6VVX - chains D and O of the 10 polymer chains in the assembly; structure by electron microscopy, 3.39 A resolution.

# Chain D
Protein: DNA-directed RNA polymerase subunit beta'
Organism: Mycobacterium tuberculosis
Notes: EC 2.7.7.6
UniProt: A5U053 (RPOC_MYCTA); numbering as in UniProt (aligned over 1-1316)
Chain sequence (1326 residues; each row starts with the number of its first residue; numbers below 1 keep their minus sign (Gly-1 is residue -1)):
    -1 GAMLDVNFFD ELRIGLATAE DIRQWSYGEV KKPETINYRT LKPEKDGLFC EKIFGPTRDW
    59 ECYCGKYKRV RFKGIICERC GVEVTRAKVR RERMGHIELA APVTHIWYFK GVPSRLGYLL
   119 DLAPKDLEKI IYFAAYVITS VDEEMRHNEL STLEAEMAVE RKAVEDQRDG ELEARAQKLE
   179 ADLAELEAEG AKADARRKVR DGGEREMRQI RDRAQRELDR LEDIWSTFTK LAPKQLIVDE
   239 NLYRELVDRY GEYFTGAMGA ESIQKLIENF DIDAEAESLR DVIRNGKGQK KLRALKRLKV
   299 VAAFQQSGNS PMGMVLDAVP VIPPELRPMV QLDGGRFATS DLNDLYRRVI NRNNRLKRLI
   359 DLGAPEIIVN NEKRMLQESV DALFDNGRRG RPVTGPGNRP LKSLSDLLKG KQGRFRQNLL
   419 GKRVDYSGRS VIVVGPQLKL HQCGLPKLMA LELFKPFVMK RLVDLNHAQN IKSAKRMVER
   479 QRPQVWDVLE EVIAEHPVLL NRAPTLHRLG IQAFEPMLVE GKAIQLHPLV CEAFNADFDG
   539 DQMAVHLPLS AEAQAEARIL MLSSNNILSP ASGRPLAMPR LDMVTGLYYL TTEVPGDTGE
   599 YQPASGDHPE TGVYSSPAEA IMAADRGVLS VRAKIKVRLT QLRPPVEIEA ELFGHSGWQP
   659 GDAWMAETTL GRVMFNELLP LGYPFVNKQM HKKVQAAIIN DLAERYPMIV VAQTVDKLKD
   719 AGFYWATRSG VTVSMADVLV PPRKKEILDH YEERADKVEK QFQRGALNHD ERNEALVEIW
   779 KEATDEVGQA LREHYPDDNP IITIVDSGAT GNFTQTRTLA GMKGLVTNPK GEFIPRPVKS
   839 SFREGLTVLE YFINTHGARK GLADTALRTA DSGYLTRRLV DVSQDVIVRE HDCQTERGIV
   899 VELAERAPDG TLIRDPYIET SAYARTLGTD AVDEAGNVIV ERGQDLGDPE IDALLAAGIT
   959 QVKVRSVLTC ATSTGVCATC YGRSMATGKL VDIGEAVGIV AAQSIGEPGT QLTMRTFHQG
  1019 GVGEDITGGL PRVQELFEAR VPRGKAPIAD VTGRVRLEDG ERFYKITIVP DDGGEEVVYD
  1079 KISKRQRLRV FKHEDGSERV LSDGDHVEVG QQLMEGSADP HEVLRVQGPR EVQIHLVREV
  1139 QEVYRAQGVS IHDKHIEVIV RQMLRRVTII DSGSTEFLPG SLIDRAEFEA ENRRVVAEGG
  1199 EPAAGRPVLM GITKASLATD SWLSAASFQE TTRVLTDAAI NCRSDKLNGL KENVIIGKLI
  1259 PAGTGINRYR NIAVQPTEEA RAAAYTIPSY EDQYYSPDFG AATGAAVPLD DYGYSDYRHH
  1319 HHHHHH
Not modelled in the structure: 1013-1024, 1091-1096, 1283-1324
Construct notes: expression tag (-1 to 0, 1317-1324)
Bound ions: Zn2+ site 1: Cys60, Tyr61, Cys62, Cys78; Mg2+: Asp535, Asp537, Asp539; Zn2+ site 2: Cys891, Cys968, Cys975, Cys978
UniProt features mapped onto this chain:
  - binding site (Zn(2+)): Cys60, Cys62, Cys75, Cys78, Cys891, Cys968, Cys975, Cys978
  - binding site (Mg(2+)): Asp535, Asp537, Asp539

# Chain O
Molecule: 90-nt DNA strand
Organism: Mycobacterium tuberculosis
Sequence (90 nucleotides; each row starts with the number of its first residue):
     1 GGCTATGGAT GACCGAACCT GGTCTTGACT CCATTGCCGG ATTTGTATTA GACTGGCAGG
    61 GTTGCCCCGA AGCGGGCGGA AACAAGCACG
Not modelled in the structure: 1-13, 79-90

# How chain D and chain O interact
Contacting residue pairs - 5 pairs, chain D then chain O:
  Tyr36(D) with DT44(O), hydrogen bond to the phosphate
  Arg37(D) with DT44(O), salt bridge to the phosphate
  Gln287(D) with DC68(O), phosphate contact
  Lys294(D) with DC67(O), salt bridge to the phosphate
  Arg389(D) with DA58(O), base contact
Other interface residues (no listed pair), chain D (6 interface residues in all): Asn396
Other interface residues (no listed pair), chain O (5 interface residues in all): DG59

# Summary
6 residues of chain D face 5 of chain O across their interface; the contacts include 1 hydrogen bond and 2
salt bridges. Polar pairs include Tyr36(D)-DT44(O), Arg37(D)-DT44(O) and Lys294(D)-DC67(O). UniProt lists 8
Zn2+-binding residues and 3 Mg2+-binding residues on chain D.
Here chain D is DNA-directed RNA polymerase subunit beta' and chain O is a 90-nt DNA strand, both from
Mycobacterium tuberculosis. Entry 6VVX (Mycobacterium tuberculosis WT RNAP transcription initiation
intermediate structure with Sorangicin) was determined by electron microscopy, deposited together with 6VVS,
6VVT, 6VVV, 6VVY, 6VVZ and 6VW0.
